6Q24 - chain A; structure by X-ray diffraction, 1.85 A resolution.

Chain A:
Name: Glutamyl endopeptidase
From: Staphylococcus epidermidis (strain ATCC 12228)
Notes: EC 3.4.21.19
UniProt: P0C0Q2 (GSEA_STAES); numbering as in UniProt (aligned over 56-282)
Sequence (251 residues; numbered 32 to 282; the number before each row is that of its first residue):
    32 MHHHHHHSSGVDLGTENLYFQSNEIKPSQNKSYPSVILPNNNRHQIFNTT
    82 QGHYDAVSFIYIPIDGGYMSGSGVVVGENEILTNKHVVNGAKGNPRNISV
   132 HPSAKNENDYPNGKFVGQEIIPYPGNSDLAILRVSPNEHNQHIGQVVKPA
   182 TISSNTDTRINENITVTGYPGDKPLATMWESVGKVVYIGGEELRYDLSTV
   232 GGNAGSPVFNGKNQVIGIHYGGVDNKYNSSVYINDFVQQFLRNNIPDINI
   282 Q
Unresolved in the structure: 32-72
Modified positions: Mse-32 (selenomethionine); Mse-100 (selenomethionine; parent Met); Mse-209 (selenomethionine; parent Met)
Construct notes: expression tag (32-55); engineered mutation Ala-235 (Ser in P0C0Q2)
Swiss-Prot annotation at these positions:
  - active site (Charge relay system): His-117, Asp-159

In short:
Curated annotation (UniProt) lists active-site residues His-117 and Asp-159.
Chain A is Glutamyl endopeptidase (Staphylococcus epidermidis (strain ATCC 12228)); the structure, Structure
of pro-Esp mutant- S235A, was determined by X-ray diffraction together with 6U1B, 6TYA, 6PYM and 6Q12 from the
same study.
